PDB entry 5WWX | X-ray diffraction, 2.00 A resolution | chains A and C

[Chain A]
Molecule: RNA-binding E3 ubiquitin-protein ligase MEX3C
Organism: Homo sapiens
Notes: EC 2.3.2.27; fragment: KH2 domain
UniProtKB: Q5U5Q3 (MEX3C_HUMAN); residues 320-396 here = UniProt positions 320-396
Sequence (86 residues; each row starts with the number of its first residue):
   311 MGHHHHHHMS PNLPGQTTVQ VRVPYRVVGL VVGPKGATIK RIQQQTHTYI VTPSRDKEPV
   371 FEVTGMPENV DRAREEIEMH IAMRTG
Disordered / not traced: 311-312
Differences from the reference sequence: expression tag (311-319)
Metal / ion sites: Ni2+: His314, His316
From the paper describing this entry:
  - binding site for the 5-nt RNA strand (chain C): Arg336, Val337, Val338, Leu340, Val342, Lys345, Ile349, Lys350, Gln353, Tyr359, Ile360, Val361, Thr362, Pro363, Ser364, Arg365, Arg394

[Chain C]
Molecule: 5-nt RNA strand
Sequence (5 nucleotides; each row starts with the number of its first residue):
     1 AGAGU

[How chain A and chain C interact]
Contacting residue pairs (28; chain A residue first):
  His316(A) - U5(C)  hydrogen bond to the base
  Arg336(A) - A1(C)  base contact
  Val338(A) - G2(C)  base contact
  Gly339(A) - A1(C)  sugar contact
  Gly339(A) - G2(C)  sugar contact
  Leu340(A) - A1(C)  sugar contact
  Val342(A) - G2(C)  sugar contact
  Val342(A) - A3(C)  base contact
  Gly343(A) - G2(C)  sugar contact
  Gly343(A) - A3(C)  phosphate contact
  Pro344(A) - A1(C)  sugar contact
  Pro344(A) - A3(C)  phosphate contact
  Lys345(A) - A3(C)  salt bridge to the phosphate
  Gly346(A) - A3(C)  hydrogen bond to the sugar
  Ile349(A) - A3(C)  base contact
  Lys350(A) - A3(C)  base contact
  Gln353(A) - A3(C)  hydrogen bond to the base
  Tyr359(A) - G4(C)  base contact
  Ile360(A) - A3(C)  hydrogen bond to the base
  Ile360(A) - G4(C)  hydrogen bond to the base
  Val361(A) - G4(C)  base contact
  Thr362(A) - G2(C)  base contact
  Thr362(A) - A3(C)  hydrogen bond to the base
  Thr362(A) - G4(C)  hydrogen bond to the base
  Pro363(A) - G2(C)  hydrogen bond to the base
  Ser364(A) - G2(C)  base contact
  Arg365(A) - G2(C)  hydrogen bond to the sugar
  Arg394(A) - A1(C)  hydrogen bond to the base
Interface residues without a listed pair, chain A (22 interface residues in all): Val337

[Summary]
The interface between chain A and chain C involves 22 residues on one side and 5 on the other; the contacts
include 10 hydrogen bonds and 1 salt bridge. Among the polar pairs are His316(A)-U5(C), Gln353(A)-A3(C) and
Ile360(A)-A3(C). The paper reports a binding site for the 5-nt RNA strand (chain C) at Arg336(A), Val337(A)
and Val338(A) among others.
Here chain A is RNA-binding E3 ubiquitin-protein ligase MEX3C (Homo sapiens) and chain C is a 5-nt RNA strand.
Entry 5WWX (Crystal structure of the KH2 domain of human RNA-binding E3 ubiquitin-protein ligase MEX-3C
complex with RNA) was determined by X-ray diffraction together with 5WWW and 5WWZ from the same study.
